9NHN - chains E and F of the 8 polymer chains in the assembly; structure by electron microscopy, 3.90 A resolution.

[Chain E]
Name: BG505-CH505 Envelope glycoprotein gp120
Organism: Human immunodeficiency virus 1
Amino-acid sequence (504 residues; each row starts with the number of its first residue; note: 15 numbers in that range are skipped by the numbering (no residue carries them; nothing is unmodelled there); numbers below 1 keep their minus sign (Met-4 is residue -4)):
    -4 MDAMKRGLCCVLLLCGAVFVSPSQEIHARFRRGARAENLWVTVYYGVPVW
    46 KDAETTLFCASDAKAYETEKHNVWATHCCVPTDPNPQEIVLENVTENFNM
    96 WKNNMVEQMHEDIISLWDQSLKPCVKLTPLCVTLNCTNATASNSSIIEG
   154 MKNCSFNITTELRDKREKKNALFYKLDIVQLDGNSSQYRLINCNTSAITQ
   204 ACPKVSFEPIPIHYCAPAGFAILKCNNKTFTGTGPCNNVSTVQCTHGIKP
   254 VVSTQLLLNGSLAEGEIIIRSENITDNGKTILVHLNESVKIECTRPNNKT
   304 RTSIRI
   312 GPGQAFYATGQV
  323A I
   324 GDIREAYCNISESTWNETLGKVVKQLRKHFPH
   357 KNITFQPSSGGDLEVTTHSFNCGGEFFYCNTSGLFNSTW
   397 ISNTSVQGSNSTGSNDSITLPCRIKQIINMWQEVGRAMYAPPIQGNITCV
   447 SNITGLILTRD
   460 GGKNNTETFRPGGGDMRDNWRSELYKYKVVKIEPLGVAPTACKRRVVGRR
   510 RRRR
Not modelled in the structure: -4 to 31, 57-65, 397-411, 460-463, 507-513
Cystine bridges: Cys54-Cys73, Cys119-Cys205, Cys126-Cys196, Cys131-Cys157, Cys218-Cys247, Cys228-Cys239, Cys296-Cys331, Cys378-Cys445, Cys385-Cys418
Covalently attached groups: N-acetylglucosamine (NAG) linked to Asn88, Asn130, Asn133, Asn156, Asn160, Asn230, Asn241, Asn262, Asn289, Asn301, Asn332, Asn339, Asn386, Asn392, Asn442, Asn448

[Chain F]
Name: BG505-CH505 Transmembrane protein gp41
Organism: Human immunodeficiency virus 1
Amino-acid sequence (153 residues; numbered 512 to 664; the number before each row is that of its first residue):
   512 AVGIGAVFLGFLGAAGSTMGAASMTLTVQARNLLSGIVQQQSNLLRAPEC
   562 QQHLLKDTHWGIKQLQARVLAVEHYLRDQQLLGIWGCSGKLICTTNVPWN
   612 STWSNKTLSEIWDNMTWLQWDKEISNYTQIIYGLLEESQNQQEKNETDNL
   662 TCD
Not modelled in the structure: 512-519, 548-567
Cystine bridges: Cys598-Cys604
Covalently attached groups: N-acetylglucosamine (NAG) linked to Asn611, Asn616, Asn637
Ligand contacts: N-acetylglucosamine (NAG; 2-acetamido-2-deoxy-beta-D-glucopyranose): Ala525, Gly527, Ser528

[Chain E / chain F interface]
Contacting residue pairs (89; chain E residue first):
  Leu34(E) - Pro609(F)
  Leu34(E) - Trp610(F)  hydrogen bond (backbone-backbone)
  Leu34(E) - Leu619(F)  hydrophobic
  Trp35(E) - Val608(F)
  Trp35(E) - Pro609(F)
  Trp35(E) - Trp610(F)
  Val36(E) - Thr605(F)
  Val36(E) - Thr606(F)  hydrogen bond (backbone-backbone)
  Val36(E) - Val608(F)  hydrogen bond (backbone-backbone)
  Val36(E) - Trp610(F)  hydrophobic
  Val36(E) - Trp614(F)  hydrophobic
  Thr37(E) - Ile603(F)
  Thr37(E) - Cys604(F)
  Thr37(E) - Thr605(F)
  Val38(E) - Leu593(F)  hydrophobic
  Val38(E) - Trp596(F)
  Val38(E) - Leu602(F)
  Val38(E) - Ile603(F)
  Val38(E) - Cys604(F)  hydrogen bond (backbone-backbone)
  Val38(E) - Leu646(F)  hydrophobic
  Tyr39(E) - Leu602(F)
  Tyr39(E) - Ile603(F)  hydrophobic
  Tyr39(E) - Trp623(F)
  Tyr39(E) - Trp628(F)  hydrophobic
  Tyr40(E) - Leu537(F)
  Tyr40(E) - Leu544(F)
  Tyr40(E) - Tyr586(F)
  Tyr40(E) - Gln590(F)
  Tyr40(E) - Leu602(F)  hydrogen bond (backbone-backbone)
  Gly41(E) - Leu537(F)
  Gly41(E) - Gln540(F)
  Val42(E) - Leu537(F)
  Val42(E) - Trp628(F)  hydrophobic
  Pro43(E) - Leu523(F)  hydrophobic
  Pro43(E) - Ala526(F)
  Pro43(E) - Gln540(F)
  Val44(E) - Trp628(F)  hydrophobic
  Val44(E) - Leu629(F)
  Trp45(E) - Leu523(F)  hydrophobic
  Trp45(E) - Ala526(F)  hydrophobic
  Trp45(E) - Leu629(F)  hydrophobic
  Lys46(E) - Asp632(F)  salt bridge
  Phe53(E) - Gln575(F)
  His72(E) - Trp571(F)
  Ile84(E) - Gly521(F)
  Ile84(E) - Phe522(F)
  Ile84(E) - Gly524(F)
  Leu86(E) - Leu523(F)
  Glu87(E) - Gly527(F)
  Asn88(E) - Gly527(F)
  Val89(E) - Ala526(F)
  Val89(E) - Gly527(F)
  Asp107(E) - Lys574(F)  salt bridge
  Ala221(E) - Leu544(F)
  Ala221(E) - Leu545(F)
  Ala221(E) - Ser546(F)
  Ala221(E) - Ala582(F)
  Gly222(E) - Asn543(F)  hydrogen bond (backbone-backbone)
  Lys490(E) - His585(F)
  Ile491(E) - Phe522(F)  hydrophobic
  Pro493(E) - Leu544(F)  hydrophobic
  Leu494(E) - Leu592(F)  hydrophobic
  Leu494(E) - Tyr643(F)
  Val496(E) - Trp610(F)  hydrophobic
  Val496(E) - Trp628(F)
  Val496(E) - Trp631(F)  hydrogen bond (backbone-side chain)
  Val496(E) - Ile635(F)
  Ala497(E) - Met530(F)  hydrophobic
  Ala497(E) - Trp610(F)
  Ala497(E) - Trp623(F)  hydrophobic
  Ala497(E) - Trp628(F)  hydrophobic
  Ala497(E) - Trp631(F)
  Pro498(E) - Trp610(F)
  Pro498(E) - Leu619(F)
  Pro498(E) - Ile622(F)  hydrophobic
  Pro498(E) - Trp623(F)  hydrogen bond (backbone-side chain)
  Pro498(E) - Trp631(F)
  Thr499(E) - Leu619(F)
  Ala500(E) - Leu619(F)
  Lys502(E) - Thr605(F)
  Lys502(E) - Thr606(F)
  Lys502(E) - Asn607(F)
  Arg503(E) - Trp596(F)  hydrogen bond (side chain-backbone)
  Arg503(E) - Gly597(F)
  Arg503(E) - Thr605(F)  hydrogen bond (side chain-backbone)
  Arg503(E) - Thr606(F)  hydrogen bond (backbone-backbone)
  Arg503(E) - Asn607(F)
  Arg503(E) - Gln650(F)
  Arg504(E) - Asn607(F)
Interface residues without a listed pair, chain E (42 interface residues in all): Glu32, Thr51, Leu52, Ala224, Thr244, Gly495, Cys501
Interface residues without a listed pair, chain F (53 interface residues in all): Ala533, Thr536, Ala541, Ala578, Asp589, Cys598, Ser612, Ile642

[Summary]
The interface between chain E and chain F involves 42 residues on one side and 53 on the other, with 11
hydrogen bonds and 2 salt bridges. Polar contacts include Lys46(E)-Asp632(F), Asp107(E)-Lys574(F) and
Val496(E)-Trp631(F). Bound to chain F: N-acetylglucosamine.
Here chain E is BG505-CH505 Envelope glycoprotein gp120 and chain F is BG505-CH505 Transmembrane protein gp41,
both from Human immunodeficiency virus 1. Entry 9NHN (BG505-CH505 Env glycoprotein in complex with NHP pAb
V1V2V3-2 isolated from animal RUu18 at week 14) was determined by electron microscopy together with 9NHH,
9NHI, 9NHJ, 9NHK, 9NHL, 9NHM, 9NHO and 9NI9 from the same study.
